PDB entry 7WBD | X-ray diffraction, 1.90 A resolution | chain A

[Chain A]
Name: Lysozyme C
From: Gallus gallus
Notes: EC 3.2.1.17
UniProt: P00698 (LYSC_CHICK); numbering as in UniProt (aligned over 19-147)
Chain sequence (129 residues; each row starts with the number of its first residue):
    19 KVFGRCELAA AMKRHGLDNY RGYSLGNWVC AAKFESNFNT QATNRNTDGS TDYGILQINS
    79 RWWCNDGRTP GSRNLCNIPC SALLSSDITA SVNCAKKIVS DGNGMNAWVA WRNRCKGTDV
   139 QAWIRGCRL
Cystine bridges: Cys24-Cys145, Cys48-Cys133, Cys82-Cys98, Cys94-Cys112
Curated features (UniProtKB/Swiss-Prot):
  - active site: Glu53, Asp70
  - binding site (substrate): Asp119
  - natural variant: Tyr71 (Y71F; Y71S)

[In short]
UniProt lists active-site residues Glu53 and Asp70 and substrate-binding residue Asp119.
Chain A is Lysozyme C (Gallus gallus); the structure, Crystal structure of lysozyme (multilcrystal
diffraction, CrystFEL/XGANDALF), was determined by X-ray diffraction together with 7WBE and 7WBF from the same
study.
